PDB entry 6OU3 | X-ray diffraction, 1.80 A resolution | chain A

[Chain A]
Molecule: Myocilin
Organism: Homo sapiens
Notes: fragment: Olfactomedin domain
UniProt: Q99972 (MYOC_HUMAN); residues 228-504 here = UniProt positions 228-504
Sequence (277 residues; each row starts with the number of its first residue):
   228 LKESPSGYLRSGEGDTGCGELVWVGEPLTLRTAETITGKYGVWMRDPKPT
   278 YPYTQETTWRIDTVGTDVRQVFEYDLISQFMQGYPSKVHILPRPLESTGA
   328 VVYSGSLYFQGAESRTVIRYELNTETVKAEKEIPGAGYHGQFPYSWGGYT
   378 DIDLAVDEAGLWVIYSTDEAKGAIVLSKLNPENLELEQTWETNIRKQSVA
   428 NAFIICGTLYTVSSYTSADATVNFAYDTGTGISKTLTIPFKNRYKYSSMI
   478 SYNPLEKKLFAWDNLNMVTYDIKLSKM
Unresolved in the structure: 228-242, 258-265, 291-294, 308-309, 503-504
Disulfides: Cys-245/Cys-433
Sequence notes: engineered mutation Ser-478 (Asp in Q99972)
Bound ions: Na+: Asp-380, Ile-477
Curated features (UniProtKB/Swiss-Prot):
  - motif: Ser-502 to Met-504 (Microbody targeting signal)
  - binding site (Ca(2+)): Asp-380, Asn-428, Ala-429, Ile-477
  - natural variant: Gly-244 (G244V: In GLC1A; uncertain significance), Cys-245 (C245Y: In GLC1A; uncertain significance), Gly-246 (G246R: In GLC1A), Val-251 (V251A: In GLC1A), Gly-252 (G252R: In GLC1A), Glu-261 (E261K: In GLC1A; uncertain significance), Arg-272 (R272G: In GLC1A; uncertain significance), Pro-274 (P274R: In GLC1A; uncertain significance), Trp-286 (W286R: In GLC1A; uncertain significance), Thr-293 (T293K: In GLC1A), Glu-300 (E300K: In GLC1A; uncertain significance), Glu-323 (E323K: In GLC1A), 42 further natural variant entries in UniProt
  - mutagenesis: Lys-229 (K229A: Completely blocks endoproteolytic processing; when associated with A-226 ...), Glu-230 (E230A: Impairs endoproteolytic processing; when associated with A-226 ...)

[Overview]
The Na+ site is built by Asp-380 and Ile-477. From UniProt: 4 Ca2+-binding residues and 2 mutagenesis sites.
Chain A is Myocilin (Homo sapiens); the structure, Crystal Structure of the D478S Variant of the Myocilin
Olfactomedin Domain, was determined by X-ray diffraction, deposited together with 6OU0, 6OU1 and 6OU2.
